4J5Q - chain A; structure by X-ray diffraction, 1.35 A resolution.

== Chain A ==
Name: O-acetyl-ADP-ribose deacetylase 1
Source organism: Homo sapiens
Notes: EC 3.5.1.-
UniProtKB: Q9Y530 (OARD1_HUMAN); residues 7-152 here = UniProt positions 7-152
Chain sequence (146 residues; row label = number of the first residue in the row):
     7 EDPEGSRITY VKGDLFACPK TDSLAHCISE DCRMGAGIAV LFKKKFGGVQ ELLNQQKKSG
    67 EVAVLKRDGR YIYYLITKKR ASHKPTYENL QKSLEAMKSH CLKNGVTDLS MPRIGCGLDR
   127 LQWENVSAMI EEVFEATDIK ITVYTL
Swiss-Prot annotation at these positions:
  - active site: Lys84 (Nucleophile), Asp125 (Proton acceptor)
  - binding site (substrate): Leu21, Arg119 to Asp125, Leu152
Reported in the primary citation:
  - mutagenesis - D125A: abolished catalytic activity on automodified PARP1
  - mutagenesis - K84A: abolished binding to ADP-ribose
  - mutagenesis - G123E: decreased binding to PARP1/PAR
  - mutagenesis - D125A: unchanged binding to PARP1/PAR
  - mutagenesis - G123E: decreased localization to sites of DNA damage
  - disease-associated variants - R76*: abolished catalytic activity (proposed by the authors, not directly observed)
  - catalytic residues: Lys84, Asp125 (proposed by the authors, not directly observed)
  - mutagenesis - K84A: abolished catalytic activity on ADP-ribosylated peptide

== Overview ==
Curated annotation (UniProt) lists active-site residues Lys84 and Asp125 and 9 substrate-binding residues.
From the paper: catalytic residues Lys84 and Asp125; D125A abolishes catalytic activity on automodified PARP1;
4 substitutions were tested in all.
Chain A is O-acetyl-ADP-ribose deacetylase 1 (Homo sapiens); the structure, TARG1 (C6orf130), Terminal
ADP-ribose Glycohydrolase 1, apo structure, was determined by X-ray diffraction, deposited together with 4J5R
and 4J5S.
